PDB entry 4J1J | X-ray diffraction, 2.65 A resolution | chains D and A of the 6 polymer chains in the assembly

== Chain D (and A) ==
Name: Nucleocapsid
Organism: Leanyer virus
Notes: chain A of this document is another copy of the same molecule, construct and numbering; everything in this record applies to it too
UniProt: F2WAD7 (F2WAD7_9VIRU); numbering as in UniProt (aligned over 1-235)
Sequence (235 residues; numbered 1 to 235; the number before each row is that of its first residue):
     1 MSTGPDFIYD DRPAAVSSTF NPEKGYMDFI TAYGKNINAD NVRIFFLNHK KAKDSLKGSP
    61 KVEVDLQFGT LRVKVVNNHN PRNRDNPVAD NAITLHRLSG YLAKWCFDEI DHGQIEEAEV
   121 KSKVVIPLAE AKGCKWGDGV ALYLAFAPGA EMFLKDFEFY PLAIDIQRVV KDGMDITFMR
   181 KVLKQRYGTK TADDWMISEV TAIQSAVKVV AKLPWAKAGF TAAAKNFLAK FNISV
Disordered / not traced: 1-5 (chain A: 1-2)
From the paper describing this entry:
  - binding site for the 17-nt DNA strand: P127, F178
  - mutagenesis - K50E/K53E, K53E/K184E, K181E/K184E: decreased binding to RNA

== How chain D and chain A interact ==
Pairs across the interface (56):
  D40(D) with R12(A)
  R43(D) with R12(A); P13(A); A14(A), hydrogen bond (side chain-backbone)
  I44(D) with Y9(A); D10(A); D11(A); R12(A)
  L47(D) with P13(A)
  N48(D) with Y9(A); D10(A); D11(A), hydrogen bond (side chain-backbone)
  K51(D) with N83(A)
  A52(D) with Y9(A)
  S55(D) with F7(A)
  K61(D) with D6(A)
  V64(D) with D6(A)
  D65(D) with G4(A); P5(A); D6(A), hydrogen bond (backbone-side chain); F7(A), hydrogen bond (backbone-backbone)
  L66(D) with F7(A), hydrophobic
  Q67(D) with P5(A); F7(A), hydrogen bond (backbone-backbone); I8(A); Y9(A), hydrogen bond (backbone-backbone)
  F68(D) with Y9(A)
  G69(D) with Y9(A), hydrogen bond (backbone-backbone)
  R72(D) with T3(A), hydrogen bond; G4(A); P5(A)
  A218(D) with R180(A), hydrogen bond (backbone-side chain)
  G219(D) with R180(A)
  F220(D) with I176(A); R180(A); L183(A), hydrophobic
  A223(D) with D193(A); M196(A)
  A224(D) with M196(A), hydrophobic
  F227(D) with L162(A), hydrophobic; W195(A), hydrophobic; M196(A); I203(A), hydrophobic
  L228(D) with M179(A), hydrophobic; L183(A), hydrophobic
  K230(D) with M196(A); I197(A)
  F231(D) with I166(A), hydrophobic; I203(A), hydrophobic; V207(A), hydrophobic
  I233(D) with I166(A), hydrophobic; V169(A), hydrophobic; V170(A), hydrophobic; I176(A), hydrophobic
  S234(D) with I176(A)
  V235(D) with I176(A)
Also at the interface, not in a pair above, chain D (32 interface residues in all): S59, E63, S122, T221
Also at the interface, not in a pair above, chain A (32 interface residues in all): A15, P81, R82, T177, Q204

== In short ==
The chain D/chain A interface involves 32 residues from each chain, with 9 hydrogen bonds. Polar pairs include
R43(D)-A14(A), N48(D)-D11(A) and D65(D)-D6(A). The paper reports a binding site for the 17-nt DNA strand at
P127(D) and F178(D); K50E/K53E, K53E/K184E and K181E/K184E of chain D reduce binding to RNA.
Both chains are Nucleocapsid (Leanyer virus). Entry 4J1J (Leanyer orthobunyavirus nucleoprotein-ssDNA complex)
was determined by X-ray diffraction.
